3OTU - chain A; structure by X-ray diffraction, 2.10 A resolution.

== Chain A ==
Protein: 3-phosphoinositide-dependent protein kinase 1
From: Homo sapiens
Notes: EC 2.7.11.1; fragment: Catalytic domain
UniProt: O15530 (PDPK1_HUMAN); numbering as in UniProt (aligned over 51-359)
Chain sequence (316 residues; each row starts with the number of its first residue):
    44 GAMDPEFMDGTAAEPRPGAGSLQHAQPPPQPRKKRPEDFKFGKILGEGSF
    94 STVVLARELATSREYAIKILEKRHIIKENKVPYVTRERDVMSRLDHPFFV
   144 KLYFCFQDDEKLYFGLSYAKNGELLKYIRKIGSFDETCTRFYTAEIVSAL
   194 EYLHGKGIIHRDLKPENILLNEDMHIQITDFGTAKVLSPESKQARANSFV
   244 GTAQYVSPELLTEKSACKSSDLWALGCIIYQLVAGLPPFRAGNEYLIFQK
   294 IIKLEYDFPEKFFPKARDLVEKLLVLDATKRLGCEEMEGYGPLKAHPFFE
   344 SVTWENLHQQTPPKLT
Not modelled in the structure: 44-76, 91, 232-236
Differences from the reference sequence: expression tag (44-50); engineered mutation C148 (Thr in O15530)
Modified residues: S241 (phosphoserine; SEP)
UniProt features mapped onto this chain:
  - active site: D205 (Proton acceptor)
  - binding site (ATP): S92 to S94, K111, S160 to A162, E166, E209, D223
  - modified residue: S241 (Phosphoserine), K304 (N6-acetyllysine), T354 (Phosphothreonine)
  - mutagenesis: S241 (S241A: No activation), A277 (A277V: 3-fold increase in kinase activity), T354 (T354A: Abolishes phosphorylation by MELK)
Small-molecule neighbours:
  - BI4 (3-(1H-indol-3-yl)-4-{1-[2-(1-methylpyrrolidin-2-yl)ethyl]-1H-indol-3-yl}-1H-pyrrole-2,5-dione): L88, G89, V96, A109, K111, Y126, E130, V143, L159, S160, Y161, A162, G165, E166, E209, N210, L212, T222, D223
  - J30 (4-[4-(naphthalen-1-ylmethyl)piperazin-1-yl]-4-oxobutane-1-thiol): K115, I119, V124, T128, R131, C148, F149, Q150, L155, Y156
From the paper describing this entry:
  - binding site for J30: K115, I119, V124, T128, R131, C148, Q150, L155
  - contacts within the chain: Y126-D223 (hydrogen bond), Y126-E130 (hydrogen bond), Y126-G225 (backbone contact), R129-S241, K111-E130 (salt bridge), R204-S241
  - conformationally variable residues (order/disorder transition, side-chain flip): Y126, P232 to N240
  - mutagenesis - Y126F/T148C: decreased catalytic activity on J30
  - catalytic residues: K111, E130, R204 (citing earlier work)
  - post-translational modification sites: S241
  - mutagenesis - K115C (approximately 20-50%), I119C (approximately 20-50%), V124C (approximately 20-50%), R131C (approximately 20-50%), T148C (approximately 20-50%), Q150C (approximately 20-50%): decreased catalytic activity

== In short ==
Ligands of chain A: compound J30 and compound BI4. UniProt lists active-site residue D205, 10 ATP-binding
residues and 3 mutagenesis sites. The paper reports catalytic residues K111, E130 and R204; K115C, I119C and
V124C, among others, reduce catalytic activity; 7 substitutions were tested in all.
Chain A is 3-phosphoinositide-dependent protein kinase 1 (Homo sapiens); the structure, PDK1 mutant bound to
allosteric disulfide fragment activator JS30, was determined by X-ray diffraction together with 3ORX and 3ORZ
from the same study.
